PDB entry 7T6U | electron microscopy, 2.90 A resolution | chains A and B of the 6 polymer chains in the assembly

Chain A:
Protein: Guanine nucleotide-binding protein G(i) subunit alpha-1
Source organism: Homo sapiens
UniProt: P63096 (GNAI1_HUMAN); residues 2-354 here = UniProt positions 2-354
Amino-acid sequence (353 residues; numbered 2 to 354; the number before each row is that of its first residue):
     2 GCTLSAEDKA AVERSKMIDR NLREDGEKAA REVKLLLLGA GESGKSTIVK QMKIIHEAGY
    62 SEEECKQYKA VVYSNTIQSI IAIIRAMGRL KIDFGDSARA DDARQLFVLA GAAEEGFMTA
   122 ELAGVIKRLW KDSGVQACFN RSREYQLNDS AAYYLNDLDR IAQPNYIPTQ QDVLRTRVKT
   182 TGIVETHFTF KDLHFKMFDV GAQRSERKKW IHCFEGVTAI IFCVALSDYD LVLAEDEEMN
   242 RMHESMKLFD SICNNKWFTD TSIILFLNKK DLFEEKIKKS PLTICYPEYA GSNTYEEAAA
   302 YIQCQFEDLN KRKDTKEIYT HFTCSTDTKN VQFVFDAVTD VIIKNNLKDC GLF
Disordered / not traced: 2-4, 55-181, 237-240
Differences from the reference sequence: conflict Ala203 (Gly in P63096), Ser326 (Ala in P63096)
Swiss-Prot annotation at these positions:
  - region: Lys35 to Thr48 (G1 motif), Asp173 to Thr181 (G2 motif), Phe196 to Gly202, Gln204, Arg205 (G3 motif), Ile265 to Asp272 (G4 motif), Thr324, Cys325, Thr327 to Thr329 (G5 motif)
  - binding site (GTP): Glu43 to Thr48, Ser151, Leu175 to Thr181, Asp200 to Gly202, Gln204, Asn269 to Asp272
  - binding site (Mg(2+)): Ser47, Thr181
  - modified residue: Arg178 (ADP-ribosylarginine), Gln204 (Deamidated glutamine), Cys351 (ADP-ribosylcysteine)
  - lipidation: Gly2 (N-myristoyl glycine), Cys3 (S-palmitoyl cysteine)
  - natural variant: Gly40 (G40C: In NEDHISB; G40R: In NEDHISB), Gly45 (G45D: In NEDHISB), Thr48 (T48I: In NEDHISB; T48K: In NEDHISB), Gln52 (Q52P: In NEDHISB), Ser75 (deletion: In NEDHISB; uncertain significance), Gln172 (deletion: In NEDHISB), Asp173 (D173V: In NEDHISB), Glu186 to Phe189 (deletion: In NEDHISB; uncertain significance), Cys224 (C224Y: In NEDHISB), Lys270 (K270N: In NEDHISB; K270R: In NEDHISB), Asp272 (D272G: In NEDHISB), Val332 (V332E: In NEDHISB; uncertain significance)
  - mutagenesis: Gly42 (G42R: Abolishes switch to an activated conformation and dissociation from beta and gamma subunits upon GTP binding. Abolishes interaction with RGS family members), Glu116 (E116L: Enhances interaction (inactive GDP-bound) with RGS14), Gln147 (Q147L: Enhances interaction (inactive GDP-bound) with RGS14), Glu245 (E245L: Enhances interaction (inactive GDP-bound) with RGS14)

Chain B:
Protein: Guanine nucleotide-binding protein G(I)/G(S)/G(T) subunit beta-1
UniProt: P54311 (GBB1_RAT); numbering as in UniProt (aligned over 2-340)
Amino-acid sequence (353 residues; row label = number of the first residue in the row; numbers below 1 keep their minus sign (His-12 is residue -12)):
   -12 HHHHHHHHMG SLLQSELDEL RQEAEQLKNQ IRDARKACAD ATLSQITNNI DPVGRIQMRT
    48 RRTLRGHLAK IYAMHWGTDS RLLVSASQDG KLIIWDSYTT NKVHAIPLRS SWVMTCAYAP
   108 SGNYVACGGL DNICSIYNLK TREGNVRVSR ELAGHTGYLS CCRFLDDNQI VTSSGDTTCA
   168 LWDIETGQQT TTFTGHTGDV MSLSLAPDTR LFVSGACDAS AKLWDVREGM CRQTFTGHES
   228 DINAICFFPN GNAFATGSDD ATCRLFDLRA DQELMTYSHD NIICGITSVS FSKSGRLLLA
   288 GYDDFNCNVW DALKADRAGV LAGHDNRVSC LGVTDDGMAV ATGSWDSFLK IWN
Disordered / not traced: -12 to 3
Differences from the reference sequence: expression tag (-12 to 1); conflict Glu6 (Gln in P54311)
Swiss-Prot annotation at these positions:
  - modified residue: Ser2 (N-acetylserine), His266 (Phosphohistidine)

Chain A / chain B interface:
Pairs across the interface (50; chain A residue first):
  Val13(A) - Asn88(B)
  Arg15(A) - Val90(B)  hydrogen bond (side chain-backbone)
  Arg15(A) - His91(B)
  Ser16(A) - Asn88(B)
  Ser16(A) - Lys89(B)  hydrogen bond (side chain-backbone)
  Ile19(A) - Lys89(B)
  Ile19(A) - Val90(B)
  Ile19(A) - Ala92(B)  hydrophobic
  Asp20(A) - Lys89(B)
  Leu23(A) - Gly53(B)
  Leu23(A) - Leu55(B)
  Leu23(A) - Lys78(B)
  Leu23(A) - Ile80(B)  hydrophobic
  Leu23(A) - Lys89(B)
  Asp26(A) - Lys78(B)  salt bridge
  Gly27(A) - Leu55(B)
  Thr182(A) - Asn119(B)  hydrogen bond (backbone-side chain)
  Gly183(A) - Leu117(B)
  Gly183(A) - Asn119(B)
  Ile184(A) - Trp99(B)
  Ile184(A) - Leu117(B)  hydrogen bond (backbone-backbone)
  Glu186(A) - Trp99(B)  hydrogen bond
  Phe199(A) - Trp99(B)  hydrophobic
  Gln204(A) - Tyr145(B)
  Ser206(A) - Tyr145(B)
  Ser206(A) - Gly162(B)
  Ser206(A) - Asp186(B)
  Glu207(A) - Asp186(B)  hydrogen bond (backbone-side chain)
  Glu207(A) - Cys204(B)
  Glu207(A) - Asp228(B)
  Lys209(A) - Asp228(B)  salt bridge
  Lys209(A) - Asp246(B)  salt bridge
  Lys210(A) - Met101(B)
  Lys210(A) - Tyr145(B)
  Lys210(A) - Met188(B)
  Lys210(A) - Asp228(B)  salt bridge
  Lys210(A) - Asn230(B)
  Lys210(A) - Asp246(B)  salt bridge
  Trp211(A) - Tyr145(B)
  His213(A) - Lys57(B)  hydrogen bond (backbone-side chain)
  His213(A) - Tyr59(B)  hydrogen bond
  His213(A) - Trp332(B)
  Cys214(A) - Tyr59(B)  hydrogen bond
  Cys214(A) - Gln75(B)
  Cys214(A) - Trp99(B)
  Phe215(A) - Trp99(B)  hydrophobic
  Phe215(A) - Leu117(B)  hydrophobic
  Glu216(A) - Lys57(B)  salt bridge
  Trp258(A) - Arg314(B)
  Trp258(A) - Trp332(B)  hydrophobic
Also at the interface, not in a pair above, chain A (26 interface residues in all): Ala12, Arg205
Also at the interface, not in a pair above, chain B (28 interface residues in all): Asp118, Gly131

Overview:
26 residues of chain A and 28 residues of chain B are in contact, with 9 hydrogen bonds and 6 salt bridges.
Polar contacts include Asp26(A)-Lys78(B), Lys209(A)-Asp228(B) and Lys209(A)-Asp246(B).
Here chain A is Guanine nucleotide-binding protein G(i) subunit alpha-1 (Homo sapiens) and chain B is Guanine
nucleotide-binding protein G(I)/G(S)/G(T) subunit beta-1. Entry 7T6U (Structure of the human FPR2-Gi complex
with CGEN-855A) was determined by electron microscopy together with 7T6S, 7T6T and 7T6V from the same study.
